PDB entry 9CFB | X-ray diffraction, 1.45 A resolution | chains A and B

[Chain A (and B)]
Molecule: 3C-like proteinase nsp5
Organism: Severe acute respiratory syndrome coronavirus 2
Notes: EC 3.4.22.69; chain B of this document is another copy of the same molecule, construct and numbering; everything in this record applies to it too
UniProtKB: P0DTD1 (R1AB_SARS2); residues 1-306 here correspond to UniProt positions 3264-3569 (UniProt number = residue number + 3263)
Amino-acid sequence (306 residues; row label = number of the first residue in the row):
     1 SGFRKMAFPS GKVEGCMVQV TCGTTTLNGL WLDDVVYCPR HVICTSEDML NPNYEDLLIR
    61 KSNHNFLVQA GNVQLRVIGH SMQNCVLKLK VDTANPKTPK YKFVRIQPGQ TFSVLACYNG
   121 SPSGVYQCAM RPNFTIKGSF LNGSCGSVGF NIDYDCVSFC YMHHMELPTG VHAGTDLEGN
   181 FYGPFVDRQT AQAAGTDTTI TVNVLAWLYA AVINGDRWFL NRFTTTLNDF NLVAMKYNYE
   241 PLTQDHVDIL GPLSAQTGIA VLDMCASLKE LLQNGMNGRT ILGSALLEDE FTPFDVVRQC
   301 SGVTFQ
Unresolved in the structure: 193-195, 306 (chain B: 154-155, 306)
Glycans and other covalent adducts: compound A1AWB linked to Cys145
Metal / ion sites: Na+: Asn221, Phe223, Asp263
Ligand contacts: A1AWB (N-[(2S)-3-cyclohexyl-1-{[(2S)-1-hydroxy-3-(2-oxo-1,2-dihydropyridin-3-yl)propan-2-yl]amino}-1-oxopropan-2-yl]-1H-indole-2-carboxamide): His41, Met49, Tyr54, Phe140, Leu141, Asn142, Gly143, Ser144, His163, His164, Met165, Glu166, Leu167, Pro168, His172, Asp187, Arg188, Gln189

[Chain A / chain B interface]
Contacting residue pairs - 91 pairs, chain A then chain B:
  Ser1(A) with Gly138(B); Ser139(B); Phe140(B), hydrogen bond (backbone-backbone); Glu166(B), hydrogen bond (backbone-side chain); Gly170(B); His172(B), hydrogen bond (backbone-side chain)
  Gly2(A) with Gly138(B); Ser139(B), hydrogen bond (backbone-side chain)
  Arg4(A) with Lys5(B); Gln127(B), hydrogen bond (side chain-backbone); Lys137(B), hydrogen bond (side chain-backbone); Glu290(B), salt bridge
  Lys5(A) with Tyr126(B)
  Met6(A) with Gly124(B); Val125(B); Tyr126(B), hydrophobic; Ser139(B)
  Ala7(A) with Gly124(B); Val125(B), hydrogen bond (backbone-backbone)
  Phe8(A) with Val125(B)
  Pro9(A) with Ser10(B); Glu14(B); Pro122(B), hydrophobic; Ser123(B)
  Ser10(A) with Pro9(B); Ser10(B), hydrogen bond (backbone-side chain); Glu14(B), hydrogen bond (backbone-side chain)
  Gly11(A) with Gly11(B); Glu14(B), hydrogen bond (backbone-side chain)
  Glu14(A) with Pro9(B); Ser10(B), hydrogen bond (side chain-backbone); Gly11(B), hydrogen bond (side chain-backbone)
  Tyr118(A) with Gly302(B); Thr304(B)
  Ser121(A) with Thr304(B); Phe305(B)
  Pro122(A) with Pro9(B), hydrophobic; Thr304(B); Phe305(B), hydrogen bond (backbone-backbone)
  Ser123(A) with Pro9(B); Arg298(B), hydrogen bond (backbone-side chain); Val303(B), hydrogen bond (side chain-backbone); Thr304(B)
  Gly124(A) with Met6(B); Ala7(B); Arg298(B)
  Val125(A) with Met6(B); Ala7(B), hydrogen bond (backbone-backbone); Phe8(B); Val125(B), hydrophobic
  Tyr126(A) with Arg4(B); Lys5(B); Met6(B), hydrophobic
  Gln127(A) with Arg4(B), hydrogen bond (backbone-side chain)
  Cys128(A) with Arg4(B)
  Lys137(A) with Arg4(B), hydrogen bond (backbone-side chain)
  Gly138(A) with Ser1(B); Gly2(B)
  Ser139(A) with Ser1(B); Gly2(B), hydrogen bond (side chain-backbone); Arg4(B); Met6(B); Gln299(B), hydrogen bond
  Phe140(A) with Ser1(B), hydrogen bond (backbone-backbone)
  Leu141(A) with Gln299(B); Cys300(B); Ser301(B); Gly302(B)
  Glu166(A) with Ser1(B), hydrogen bond (side chain-backbone)
  Gly170(A) with Ser1(B), hydrogen bond (backbone-side chain)
  His172(A) with Ser1(B), hydrogen bond (side chain-backbone)
  Thr280(A) with Leu286(B)
  Gly283(A) with Leu286(B)
  Ala285(A) with Ala285(B), hydrophobic; Leu286(B), hydrophobic
  Leu286(A) with Gly283(B); Ala285(B), hydrophobic
  Glu290(A) with Arg4(B), salt bridge
  Gln299(A) with Ser139(B), hydrogen bond; Leu141(B)
  Cys300(A) with Leu141(B)
  Ser301(A) with Leu141(B)
  Gly302(A) with Tyr118(B); Leu141(B)
  Val303(A) with Ser123(B), hydrogen bond (backbone-side chain)
  Thr304(A) with Tyr118(B); Ser121(B); Pro122(B)
  Phe305(A) with Ser121(B); Pro122(B), hydrogen bond (backbone-backbone); Ser123(B)
Interface residues without a listed pair, chain A (43 interface residues in all): Phe3, Leu115, Ser284
Interface residues without a listed pair, chain B (45 interface residues in all): Phe3, Lys12, Leu115, Cys128, Thr280, Ser284

[Summary]
43 residues of chain A face 45 of chain B across their interface; the contacts include 27 hydrogen bonds and 2
salt bridges. Polar contacts include Arg4(A)-Glu290(B), Ser1(A)-Glu166(B) and Ser1(A)-His172(B). Covalently
linked compound A1AWB: at Cys145(A). Asn221(A), Phe223(A) and Asp263(A) coordinate Na+.
Both chains are 3C-like proteinase nsp5 (Severe acute respiratory syndrome coronavirus 2). Entry 9CFB
(SARS-CoV-2 3CL Protease complexed with covalent inhibitor BC674) was determined by X-ray diffraction,
deposited together with 9CEC, 9CED, 9CEK and 9CF9.
